Entry 5S4O (X-ray diffraction, 2.30 A resolution); this record covers chains B and F of the 6 polymer chains in the assembly.

[Chain B]
Protein: Tubulin beta-2B chain
Organism: Bos taurus
Reference sequence: Q6B856 (TBB2B_BOVIN); the author numbering skips numbers that UniProt does not, so the offset changes along the chain: 1-42 = UniProt 1-42; 45-360 = UniProt 43-358; 369-455 = UniProt 359-445
Amino-acid sequence (445 residues; each row starts with the number of its first residue; note: 10 numbers in that range are skipped by the numbering (no residue carries them; nothing is unmodelled there)):
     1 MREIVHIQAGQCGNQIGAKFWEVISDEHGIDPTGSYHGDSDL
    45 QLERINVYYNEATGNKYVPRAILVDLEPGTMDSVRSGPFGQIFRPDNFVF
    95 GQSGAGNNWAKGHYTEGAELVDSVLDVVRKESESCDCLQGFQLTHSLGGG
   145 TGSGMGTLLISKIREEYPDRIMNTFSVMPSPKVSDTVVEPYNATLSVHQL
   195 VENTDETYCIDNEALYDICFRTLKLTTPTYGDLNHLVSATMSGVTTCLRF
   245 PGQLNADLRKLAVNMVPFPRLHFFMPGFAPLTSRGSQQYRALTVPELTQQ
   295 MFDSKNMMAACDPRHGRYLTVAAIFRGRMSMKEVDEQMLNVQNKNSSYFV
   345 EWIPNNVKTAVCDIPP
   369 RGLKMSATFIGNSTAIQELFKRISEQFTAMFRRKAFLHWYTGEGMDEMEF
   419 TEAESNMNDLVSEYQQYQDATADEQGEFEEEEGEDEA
Unresolved in the structure: 278-280, 438-455
Ion coordination: Mg2+: Gln11 (together with GDP); Ca2+: Glu113 (shared with 1 residue of chain C)
Ligand contacts:
  - GDP (guanosine-5'-diphosphate): Gly10, Gln11, Cys12, Gln15, Ile16, Asp69, Ala99, Asn101, Ser140, Gly142, Gly143, Gly144, Thr145, Gly146, Ser147, Val171, Pro173, Val177, Asp179, Glu183, Asn206, Leu209, Tyr224, Leu227, Asn228
  - O0J (N-[4-(2-amino-1,3-thiazol-4-yl)phenyl]acetamide): Gly100, Asn101, Asn102, Lys105, Val182, Trp407
Swiss-Prot annotation at these positions:
  - motif: Met1 to Ile4 (MREI motif)
  - binding site (GTP): Gln11, Glu71, Ser140, Gly144, Thr145, Gly146, Asn206, Asn228
  - binding site (Mg(2+)): Glu71
  - modified residue: Ser40 (Phosphoserine), Thr57 (Phosphothreonine), Lys60 (N6-acetyllysine), Ser174 (Phosphoserine), Thr287 (Phosphothreonine), Thr292 (Phosphothreonine), Arg320 (Omega-N-methylarginine), Glu448 (5-glutamyl polyglutamate)
  - cross-link (Glycyl lysine isopeptide (Lys-Gly)): Lys60 (interchain with G-Cter in ubiquitin), Lys326 (interchain with G-Cter in ubiquitin)
From the paper describing this entry:
  - binding site for O0J: Asn102, Trp407

[Chain F]
Protein: Tubulin-Tyrosine Ligase
Organism: Gallus gallus
Reference sequence: E1BQ43 (E1BQ43_CHICK); residues 1-378 here = UniProt positions 1-378
Amino-acid sequence (384 residues; row label = number of the first residue in the row):
     1 MYTFVVRDENSSVYAEVSRLLLATGQWKRLRKDNPRFNLMLGERNRLPFG
    51 RLGHEPGLVQLVNYYRGADKLCRKASLVKLIKTSPELSESCTWFPESYVI
   101 YPTNLKTPVAPAQNGIRHLINNTRTDEREVFLAAYNRRREGREGNVWIAK
   151 SSAGAKGEGILISSEASELLDFIDEQGQVHVIQKYLEKPLLLEPGHRKFD
   201 IRSWVLVDHLYNIYLYREGVLRTSSEPYNSANFQDKTCHLTNHCIQKEYS
   251 KNYGRYEEGNEMFFEEFNQYLMDALNTTLENSILLQIKHIIRSCLMCIEP
   301 AISTKHLHYQSFQLFGFDFMVDEELKVWLIEVNGAPACAQKLYAELCQGI
   351 VDVAISSVFPLADTGQKTSQPTSIFIKLHHHHHH
Unresolved in the structure: 106-124, 156-158, 363-370, 383-384
Differences from the reference sequence: expression tag (379-384)
Ion coordination: Mg2+: Glu331, Asn333 (together with AMP-PCP)
Ligand contacts: AMP-PCP (ACP; phosphomethylphosphonic acid adenylate ester): Lys74, Pro95, Ile148, Lys150, Ala155, Gln183, Lys184, Tyr185, Leu186, Lys198, Asp200, Arg202, Arg222, His239, Leu240, Thr241, Asn242, Asp318, Met320, Ile330, Glu331, Asn333

[Interface between chain B and chain F]
Contacting residue pairs (13; chain B residue first):
  Arg311(B) - Arg31(F)
  Leu333(B) - Pro56(F)
  Gln336(B) - Arg36(F)  hydrogen bond
  Asn337(B) - Thr3(F)
  Asn337(B) - Arg36(F)  hydrogen bond
  Asn337(B) - Gly57(F)
  Asn337(B) - Leu58(F)
  Lys338(B) - Met1(F)
  Ser340(B) - Leu30(F)
  Ser340(B) - Asn34(F)  hydrogen bond
  Glu345(B) - Arg31(F)  salt bridge
  Asn349(B) - Arg36(F)
  Asn349(B) - Glu55(F)
Also at the interface, not in a pair above, chain B (9 interface residues in all): Ser341
Also at the interface, not in a pair above, chain F (11 interface residues in all): Lys28

[Summary]
Chain B and chain F form an interface of 9 and 11 residues respectively, with 3 hydrogen bonds and 1 salt
bridge. Polar pairs include Glu345(B)-Arg31(F), Gln336(B)-Arg36(F) and Asn337(B)-Arg36(F). Bound to chain B:
GDP and compound O0J. Bound to chain F: AMP-PCP. The paper reports a binding site for O0J at Asn102(B) and
Trp407(B).
Chain B is Tubulin beta-2B chain (Bos taurus) and chain F is Tubulin-Tyrosine Ligase (Gallus gallus); the
structure, Tubulin-Z48847594-complex, was determined by X-ray diffraction together with 5S4L, 5S4M, 5S4N,
5S4P, 5S4Q, 5S4R and 52 further entries from the same study.
